PDB entry 9B19 | electron microscopy, 2.30 A resolution | chains B and C of the 4 polymer chains in the assembly

== Chain B ==
Name: viral protein 3
Organism: enterovirus D68
UniProt: A0A097BW12 (A0A097BW12_9ENTO); residues 1-247 here correspond to UniProt positions 318-564 (UniProt number = residue number + 317)
Chain sequence (247 residues; numbered 1 to 247; the number before each row is that of its first residue):
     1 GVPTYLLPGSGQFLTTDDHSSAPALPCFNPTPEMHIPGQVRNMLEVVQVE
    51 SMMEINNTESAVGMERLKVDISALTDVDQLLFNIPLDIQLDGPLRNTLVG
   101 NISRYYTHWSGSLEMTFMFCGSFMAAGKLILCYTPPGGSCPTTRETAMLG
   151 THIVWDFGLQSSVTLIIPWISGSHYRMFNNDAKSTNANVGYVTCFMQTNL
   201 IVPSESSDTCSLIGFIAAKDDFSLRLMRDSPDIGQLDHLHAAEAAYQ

== Chain C ==
Name: viral protein 2
Organism: enterovirus D68
UniProt: A0A0A7X639 (A0A0A7X639_9ENTO); residues 1-248 here correspond to UniProt positions 70-317 (UniProt number = residue number + 69)
Chain sequence (248 residues; each row starts with the number of its first residue):
     1 SPSAEACGYSDRVLQLKLGNSAIVTQEAANYCCAYGEWPNYLPDHEAVAI
    51 DKPTQPETATDRFYTLKSVKWETGSTGWWWKLPDALNNIGMFGQNVQHHY
   101 LYRSGFLIHVQCNATKFHQGALLVVAIPEHQRGAHNTNTSPGFDDIMKGE
   151 EGGTFNHPYVLDDGTSLACATIFPHQWINLRTNNSATIVLPWMNAAPMDF
   201 PLRHNQWTLAIIPVVPLGTRTTSSMVPITVSIAPMCCEFNGLRHAITQ
Not modelled in the structure: 1-9, 248

== How chain B and chain C interact ==
Residue-residue contacts (79; chain B residue first):
  Met34(B) - Glu46(C)
  Met34(B) - Asn194(C)
  Met34(B) - Ala195(C)
  Met34(B) - Ala196(C)
  Met34(B) - Pro197(C)
  His35(B) - Glu37(C)  salt bridge
  His35(B) - Glu46(C)  hydrogen bond (backbone-side chain)
  Pro37(B) - Tyr35(C)  hydrophobic
  Pro37(B) - Glu37(C)
  Pro37(B) - Pro191(C)  hydrophobic
  Pro37(B) - Trp192(C)
  Pro37(B) - Met193(C)
  Gly38(B) - Tyr35(C)
  Val46(B) - Ile172(C)  hydrophobic
  Val49(B) - Thr171(C)
  Glu50(B) - Thr171(C)  hydrogen bond (backbone-side chain)
  Ser51(B) - Ala168(C)
  Ser51(B) - Thr171(C)
  Met52(B) - Leu167(C)
  Met52(B) - Ala168(C)  hydrogen bond (backbone-backbone)
  Met52(B) - Trp177(C)  hydrophobic
  Glu54(B) - Tyr159(C)  hydrogen bond
  Gly63(B) - Tyr159(C)
  Met64(B) - Pro158(C)  hydrophobic
  Met64(B) - Tyr159(C)
  Met64(B) - Leu167(C)  hydrophobic
  Met64(B) - Ile212(C)  hydrophobic
  Met64(B) - Pro213(C)
  Arg66(B) - Tyr159(C)
  Leu67(B) - Leu167(C)  hydrophobic
  Lys68(B) - Val214(C)
  Lys68(B) - Pro216(C)
  Asn96(B) - Ser166(C)  hydrogen bond
  Asn96(B) - Ala168(C)
  Asn96(B) - Cys169(C)
  Thr97(B) - Cys169(C)
  Leu98(B) - Cys169(C)  hydrogen bond (backbone-side chain)
  Leu98(B) - Ile172(C)  hydrophobic
  Asn101(B) - Cys169(C)
  Met118(B) - Trp177(C)  hydrophobic
  Met118(B) - Asn179(C)
  Phe119(B) - Asn179(C)  hydrogen bond (backbone-side chain)
  Phe119(B) - Arg181(C)
  Cys120(B) - Gln119(C)
  Cys120(B) - Ala121(C)  hydrophobic
  Cys120(B) - Asn179(C)
  Cys120(B) - Val215(C)  hydrophobic
  Gly121(B) - Gln119(C)
  Gly121(B) - Arg181(C)
  Ser122(B) - Lys116(C)
  Ser122(B) - Phe117(C)
  Ser122(B) - His118(C)
  Ser122(B) - Gln119(C)
  Ser122(B) - Arg181(C)  hydrogen bond (backbone-side chain)
  Phe123(B) - Lys116(C)  hydrogen bond (backbone-backbone)
  Phe123(B) - Arg181(C)
  Met124(B) - Lys116(C)  hydrogen bond (backbone-backbone)
  Met124(B) - Phe117(C)  hydrophobic
  Ala125(B) - Arg181(C)  hydrogen bond (backbone-side chain)
  Phe157(B) - Arg181(C)
  Gly158(B) - Arg181(C)  hydrogen bond (backbone-side chain)
  Ser161(B) - Thr182(C)
  Pro203(B) - Phe117(C)  hydrophobic
  Pro203(B) - Arg220(C)
  Ser204(B) - Arg220(C)  hydrogen bond (backbone-side chain)
  Glu205(B) - Phe117(C)
  Glu205(B) - Thr219(C)  hydrogen bond (backbone-side chain)
  Glu205(B) - Arg220(C)  hydrogen bond (backbone-backbone)
  Glu205(B) - Thr221(C)  hydrogen bond (backbone-backbone)
  Ser206(B) - Phe117(C)
  Ser206(B) - Arg220(C)  hydrogen bond (backbone-side chain)
  Ser207(B) - Gln119(C)  hydrogen bond
  Asp208(B) - Arg220(C)  salt bridge
  Thr209(B) - Gln119(C)  hydrogen bond (backbone-side chain)
  Cys210(B) - Gln119(C)
  Ile213(B) - Trp177(C)  hydrophobic
  Ile213(B) - Val215(C)  hydrophobic
  Phe215(B) - Trp177(C)  hydrophobic
  His240(B) - Asn138(C)
Also at the interface, not in a pair above, chain B (44 interface residues in all): Ile36, Val202, Ser211
Also at the interface, not in a pair above, chain C (41 interface residues in all): Ser75, Thr76, Gly120, Leu123, Gly218

== Overview ==
Chain B and chain C form an interface of 44 and 41 residues respectively, with 19 hydrogen bonds and 2 salt
bridges. Among the polar pairs are His35(B)-Glu37(C), Asp208(B)-Arg220(C) and His35(B)-Glu46(C).
Chain B is viral protein 3 and chain C is viral protein 2, both from enterovirus D68; the structure, EV-D68 in
complex with inhibitor Jun11-54-1, was determined by electron microscopy.
